PDB entry 7WS7 | electron microscopy, 3.40 A resolution | chains F and G of the 5 polymer chains in the assembly

# Chain F
Protein: 510A5 light chain
Organism: Homo sapiens
Amino-acid sequence (108 residues; numbered 1 to 108; the number before each row is that of its first residue):
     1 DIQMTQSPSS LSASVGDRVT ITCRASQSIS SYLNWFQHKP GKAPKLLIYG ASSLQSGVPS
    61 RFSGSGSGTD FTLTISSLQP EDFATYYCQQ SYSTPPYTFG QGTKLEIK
Cystine bridges: C23-C88

# Chain G
Protein: 510A5 heavy chain
Organism: Homo sapiens
Amino-acid sequence (125 residues; row label = number of the first residue in the row):
     1 EVQLVESGGG LVQPGRSLRL SCAASGFTFD DYAMHWVRQA PGKGLEWVSG ISWNSDSIDY
    61 ADSVKGRFTI SRDNAKNSLY LQMNSLRAED TALYYCAKDR GYEILTPASF DYWGQGTLVT
   121 VSSAS
Cystine bridges: C22-C96

# Chain F / chain G interface
Residue-residue contacts (25; chain F residue first):
  Y32(F) with P107(G), hydrophobic
  N34(F) with S109(G), hydrogen bond
  F36(F) with S109(G); F110(G); W113(G)
  H38(F) with Y95(G)
  A43(F) with G114(G); Q115(G)
  P44(F) with Y95(G); W113(G)
  L46(F) with S109(G); F110(G)
  Q55(F) with D111(G), hydrogen bond
  Y87(F) with G44(G)
  Q89(F) with S109(G), hydrogen bond
  S91(F) with T106(G); P107(G), hydrogen bond (side chain-backbone)
  P96(F) with W47(G), hydrophobic; L105(G), hydrophobic
  Y97(F) with H35(G); W47(G); I104(G), hydrogen bond (side chain-backbone); L105(G); T106(G), hydrogen bond (side chain-backbone)
  F99(F) with L45(G)
Other interface residues (no listed pair), chain F (15 interface residues in all): Y49
Other interface residues (no listed pair), chain G (17 interface residues in all): R100, A108

# In short
15 residues of chain F face 17 of chain G across their interface; the contacts include 6 hydrogen bonds. Polar
pairs include N34(F)-S109(G), Q55(F)-D111(G) and Q89(F)-S109(G).
Chain F is 510A5 light chain and chain G is 510A5 heavy chain, both from Homo sapiens; the structure,
Structures of Omicron Spike complexes illuminate broad-spectrum neutralizing antibody development, was
determined by electron microscopy (same publication as 7WS0, 7WS1, 7WS2, 7WS3, 7WS4, 7WS5 and 4 further
entries).
